Entry 2I2Y (solution NMR); this record covers chains B and A.

Chain B:
Molecule: 4-nt RNA strand
Sequence (4 nucleotides; numbered 151 to 154; the number before each row is that of its first residue):
   151 CAUC

Chain A:
Name: Fusion protein consists of immunoglobulin G-Binding Protein G and Splicing factor, arginine/serine-rich 3
From: Streptococcus sp. 'group G', Homo sapiens
Notes: fragment: RRM domain
UniProtKB: chimeric construct of P19909, P84103: residues 3-56 from P19909 (SPG2_STRSG) positions 304-357 (UniProt number = residue number + 301); residues 65-150 from P84103 positions 1-86 (UniProt number = residue number - 64)
Amino-acid sequence (150 residues; each row starts with the number of its first residue):
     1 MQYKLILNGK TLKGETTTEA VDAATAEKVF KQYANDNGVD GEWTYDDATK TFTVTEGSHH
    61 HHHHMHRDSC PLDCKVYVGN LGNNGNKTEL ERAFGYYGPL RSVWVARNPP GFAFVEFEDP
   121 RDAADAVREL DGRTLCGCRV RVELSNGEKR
Construct notes: cloning artifact (1-2, 57-58); expression tag (59-64)
Swiss-Prot annotation at these positions:
  - modified residue: Met65 (N-acetylmethionine), Ser69 (Phosphoserine), Lys87 (N6-acetyllysine)

Chain B / chain A interface:
Contacting residue pairs (18; chain B residue first):
  C151(B) - Tyr77(A)  sugar contact
  C151(B) - Phe112(A)  sugar contact
  C151(B) - Phe114(A)  sugar contact
  C151(B) - Glu143(A)  base contact
  C151(B) - Leu144(A)  base contact
  C151(B) - Ser145(A)  base contact
  C151(B) - Asn146(A)  base contact
  A152(B) - Trp104(A)  base contact
  A152(B) - Phe112(A)  sugar contact
  A152(B) - Phe114(A)  base contact
  A152(B) - Ser145(A)  base contact
  U153(B) - Trp104(A)  sugar contact
  U153(B) - Ala106(A)  base contact
  U153(B) - Arg107(A)  base contact
  U153(B) - Asn108(A)  base contact
  U153(B) - Phe112(A)  base contact
  C154(B) - Trp104(A)  sugar contact
  C154(B) - Arg107(A)  phosphate contact
Other interface residues (no listed pair), chain A (13 interface residues in all): Arg141, Gly147

In short:
4 residues of chain B and 13 residues of chain A are in contact.
Chain B is a 4-nt RNA strand and chain A is Fusion protein consists of immunoglobulin G-Binding Protein G and
Splicing factor, arginine/serine-rich 3 (Streptococcus sp. 'group G', Homo sapiens); the structure, Solution
structure of the RRM of SRp20 bound to the RNA CAUC, was determined by solution NMR.
